Entry 1M90 (X-ray diffraction, 2.80 A resolution); this record covers chains A and E of the 31 polymer chains in the assembly.

== Chain A ==
Molecule: 23S RRNA
Source organism: Haloarcula marismortui
Sequence (2922 nucleotides; numbered 2 to 2923; the number before each row is that of its first residue):
     2 UUGGCUACUA UGCCAGCUGG UGGAUUGCUC GGCUCAGGCG CUGAUGAAGG ACGUGCCAAG
    62 CUGCGAUAAG CCAUGGGGAG CCGCACGGAG GCGAAGAACC AUGGAUUUCC GAAUGAGAAU
   122 CUCUCUAACA AUUGCUUCGC GCAAUGAGGA ACCCCGAGAA CUGAAACAUC UCAGUAUCGG
   182 GAGGAACAGA AAACGCAAUG UGAUGUCGUU AGUAACCGCG AGUGAACGCG AUACAGCCCA
   242 AACCGAAGCC CUCACGGGCA AUGUGGUGUC AGGGCUACCU CUCAUCAGCC GACCGUCUCG
   302 ACGAAGUCUC UUGGAACAGA GCGUGAUACA GGGUGACAAC CCCGUACUCG AGACCAGUAC
   362 GACGUGCGGU AGUGCCAGAG UAGCGGGGGU UGGAUAUCCC UCGCGAAUAA CGCAGGCAUC
   422 GACUGCGAAG GCUAAACACA ACCUGAGACC GAUAGUGAAC AAGUAGUGUG AACGAACGCU
   482 GCAAAGUACC CUCAGAAGGG AGGCGAAAUA GAGCAUGAAA UCAGUUGGCG AUCGAGCGAC
   542 AGGGCAUACA AGGUCCCUCG ACGAAUGACC GACGCGCGAG CGUCCAGUAA GACUCACGGG
   602 AAGCCGAUGU UCUGUCGUAC GUUUUGAAAA ACGAGCCAGG GAGUGUGUCU GCAUGGCAAG
   662 UCUAACCGGA GUAUCCGGGG AGGCACAGGG AAACCGACAU GGCCGCAGGG CUUUGCCCGA
   722 GGGCCGCCGU CUUCAAGGGC GGGGAGCCAU GUGGACACGA CCCGAAUCCG GACGAUCUAC
   782 GCAUGGACAA GAUGAAGCGU GCCGAAAGGC ACGUGGAAGU CUGUUAGAGU UGGUGUCCUA
   842 CAAUACCCUC UCGUGAUCUA UGUGUAGGGG UGAAAGGCCC AUCGAGUCCG GCAACAGCUG
   902 GUUCCAAUCG AAACAUGUCG AAGCAUGACC UCCGCCGAGG UAGUCUGUGA GGUAGAGCGA
   962 CCGAUUGGUG UGUCCGCCUC CGAGAGGAGU CGGCACACCU GUCAAACUCC AAACUUACAG
  1022 ACGCCGUUUG ACGCGGGGAU UCCGGUGCGC GGGGUAAGCC UGUGUACCAG GAGGGGAACA
  1082 ACCCAGAGAU AGGUUAAGGU CCCCAAGUGU GGAUUAAGUG UAAUCCUCUG AAGGUGGUCU
  1142 CGAGCCCUAG ACAGCCGGGA GGUGAGCUUA GAAGCAGCUA CCCUCUAAGA AAAGCGUAAC
  1202 AGCUUACCGG CCGAGGUUUG AGGCGCCCAA AAUGAUCGGG ACUCAAAUCC ACCACCGAGA
  1262 CCUGUCCGUA CCACUCAUAC UGGUAAUCGA GUAGAUUGGC GCUCUAAUUG GAUGGAAGUA
  1322 GGGGUGAAAA CUCCUAUGGA CCGAUUAGUG ACGAAAAUCC UGGCCAUAGU AGCAGCGAUA
  1382 GUCGGGUGAG AACCCCGACG GCCUAAUGGA UAAGGGUUCC UCAGCACUGC UGAUCAGCUG
  1442 AGGGUUAGCC GGUCCUAAGU CAUACCGCAA CUCGACUAUG ACGAAAUGGG AAACGGGUUA
  1502 AUAUUCCCGU GCCACUAUGC AGUGAAAGUU GACGCCCUGG GGUCGAUCAC GCUGGGCAUU
  1562 CGCCCAGUCG AACCGUCCAA CUCCGUGGAA GCCGUAAUGG CAGGAAGCGG ACGAACGGCG
  1622 GCAUAGGGAA ACGUGAUUCA ACCUGGGGCC CAUGAAAAGA CGAGCAUAGU GUCCGUACCG
  1682 AGAACCGACA CAGGUGUCCA UGGCGGCGAA AGCCAAGGCC UGUCGGGAGC AACCAACGUU
  1742 AGGGAAUUCG GCAAGUUAGU CCCGUACCUU CGGAAGAAGG GAUGCCUGCU CCGGAACGGA
  1802 GCAGGUCGCA GUGACUCGGA AGCUCGGACU GUCUAGUAAC AACAUAGGUG ACCGCAAAUC
  1862 CGCAAGGACU CGUACGGUCA CUGAAUCCUG CCCAGUGCAG GUAUCUGAAC ACCUCGUACA
  1922 AGAGGACGAA GGACCUGUCA ACGGCGGGGG UAACUAUGAC CCUCUUAAGG UAGCGUAGUA
  1982 CCUUGCCGCA UCAGUAGCGG CUUGCAUGAA UGGAUUAACC AGAGCUUCAC UGUCCCAACG
  2042 UUGGGCCCGG UGAACUGUAC AUUCCAGUGC GGAGUCUGGA GACACCCAGG GGGAAGCGAA
  2102 GACCCUAUGG AGCUUUACUG CAGGCUGUCG CUGAGACGUG GUCGCCGAUG UGCAGCAUAG
  2162 GUAGGAGACA CUACACAGGU ACCCGCGCUA GCGGGCCACC GAGUCAACAG UGAAAUACUA
  2222 CCCGUCGGUG ACUGCGACUC UCACUCCGGG AGGAGGACAC CGAUAGCCGG GCAGUUUGAC
  2282 UGGGGCGGUA CGCGCUCGAA AAGAUAUCGA GCGCGCCCUA UGGCUAUCUC AGCCGGGACA
  2342 GAGACCCGGC GAAGAGUGCA AGAGCAAAAG AUAGCUUGAC AGUGUUCUUC CCAACGAGGA
  2402 ACGCUGACGC GAAAGCGUGG UCUAGCGAAC CAAUUAGCCU GCUUGAUGCG GGCAAUUGAU
  2462 GACAGAAAAG CUACCCUAGG GAUAACAGAG UCGUCACUCG CAAGAGCACA UAUCGACCGA
  2522 GUGGCUUGCU ACCUCGAUGU CGGUUCCCUC CAUCCUGCCC GUGCAGAAGC GGGCAAGGGU
  2582 GAGGUUGUUC GCCUAUUAAA GGAGGUCGUG AGCUGGGUUU AGACCGUCGU GAGACAGGUC
  2642 GGCUGCUAUC UACUGGGUGU GUAAUGGUGU CUGACAAGAA CGACCGUAUA GUACGAGAGG
  2702 AACUACGGUU GGUGGCCACU GGUGUACCGG UUGUUCGAGA GAGCACGUGC CGGGUAGCCA
  2762 CGCCACACGG GGUAAGAGCU GAACGCAUCU AAGCUCGAAA CCCACUUGGA AAAGAGACAC
  2822 CGCCGAGGUC CCGCGUACAA GACGCGGUCG AUAGACUCGG GGUGUGCGCG UCGAGGUAAC
  2882 GAGACGUUAA GCCCACGAGC ACUAACAGAC CAAAGCCAUC AU
Unresolved in the structure: 2-9, 126-127, 715, 971-998, 1560, 1952-1963, 2137-2236, 2339-2343, 2665-2666, 2915-2923
Sequence notes: conflict C560 (U3155 in 3377779)
Bound ions: Mg2+ site 1 near G28 (its only coordinating residue here); Na+ site 1: C40, G41; Na+ site 2: G56, A59, G61; Na+ site 3: G66, U108; Mg2+ site 2 near U115 (its only coordinating residue here); Na+ site 4: C130, U146; Na+ site 5: C141, G142; Mg2+ site 3: C162, U2276; K+ site 1: C162, U163, U172; Mg2+ site 4: A165, A167, C168; Na+ site 6: A165, A166, A167; Mg2+ site 5: A166, G219; 64 more Na+ sites not listed; 99 more Mg2+ sites not listed; 1 more K+ sites not listed
Small-molecule neighbours:
  - 6-aminohexanoic acid / phenylalaninal: G2102, A2103, C2104, A2486, A2538, G2540, U2620, U2621
  - sparsomycin (SPS): A2486, C2487, U2541, C2608, U2619, U2620, A2637
What the authors report for this chain:
  - binding site for CCA: G2284, G2285
  - conformationally variable residues: A2637
  - contacts within the chain: G2482/A2486 (hydrogen bond), G2102/A2486 (hydrogen bond)
  - catalytic residues: A2486 (proposed by the authors, not directly observed)

== Chain E ==
Protein: Ribosomal protein L4
Source organism: Haloarcula marismortui
UniProt: P12735 (RL4_HALMA); residue numbers follow UniProt; this construct covers 1-246
Amino-acid sequence (246 residues; each row starts with the number of its first residue):
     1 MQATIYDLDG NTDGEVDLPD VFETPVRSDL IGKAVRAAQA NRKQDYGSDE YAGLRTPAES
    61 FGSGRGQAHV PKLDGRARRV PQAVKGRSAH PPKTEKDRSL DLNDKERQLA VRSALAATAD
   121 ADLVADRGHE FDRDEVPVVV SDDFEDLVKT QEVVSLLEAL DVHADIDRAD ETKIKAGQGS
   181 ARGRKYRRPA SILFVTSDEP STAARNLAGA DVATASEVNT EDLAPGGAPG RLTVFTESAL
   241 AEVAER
Bound ions: Na+ site 1: Asp-45, Thr-94, Lys-96; Na+ site 2: Arg-55 (shared with G464(A), G475(A) of chain A)

== Interface between chain A and chain E ==
Contacting residue pairs (220; chain A residue first):
  C29(A) with Gln-178(E), phosphate contact
  U30(A) with Ala-181(E), phosphate contact
  C34(A) with Gly-47(E), hydrogen bond to the sugar; Ser-48(E), sugar contact; Asp-49(E), phosphate contact
  U35(A) with Asp-45(E), hydrogen bond to the sugar; Tyr-46(E), sugar contact; Gly-47(E), sugar contact; Asp-49(E), phosphate contact; Thr-94(E), hydrogen bond to the phosphate
  C36(A) with Asp-45(E), sugar contact
  G326(A) with Gln-151(E), phosphate contact; Asn-206(E), base contact
  A327(A) with Lys-149(E), salt bridge to the phosphate; Thr-150(E), sugar contact; Gln-151(E), hydrogen bond to the base; Asn-206(E), hydrogen bond to the base; Leu-207(E), base contact
  U328(A) with Val-148(E), sugar contact; Lys-149(E), salt bridge to the phosphate; Thr-150(E), hydrogen bond to the phosphate; Thr-202(E), sugar contact; Arg-205(E), phosphate contact
  A329(A) with Arg-205(E), salt bridge to the phosphate; Asn-206(E), phosphate contact
  C330(A) with Asp-170(E), base contact; Arg-188(E), base contact; Asn-206(E), hydrogen bond to the base
  G332(A) with Tyr-186(E), phosphate contact
  G333(A) with Lys-185(E), phosphate contact; Tyr-186(E), phosphate contact
  C338(A) with Ile-174(E), sugar contact
  A339(A) with Tyr-186(E), hydrogen bond to the phosphate
  A347(A) with Arg-205(E), hydrogen bond to the sugar
  A447(A) with Gln-44(E), hydrogen bond to the sugar
  G448(A) with Gln-44(E), hydrogen bond to the sugar; Arg-184(E), hydrogen bond to the sugar
  A449(A) with Lys-43(E), base contact; Gln-44(E), hydrogen bond to the phosphate; Arg-184(E), phosphate contact
  C450(A) with Tyr-46(E), sugar contact; Arg-182(E), salt bridge to the phosphate; Arg-184(E), salt bridge to the phosphate
  C451(A) with Arg-182(E), salt bridge to the phosphate
  G452(A) with Gln-178(E), hydrogen bond to the sugar; Arg-182(E), hydrogen bond to the base
  U454(A) with Val-84(E), base contact
  A455(A) with Val-84(E), phosphate contact; Lys-85(E), hydrogen bond to the phosphate
  U457(A) with Ser-48(E), phosphate contact; Asp-49(E), hydrogen bond to the phosphate; Ala-52(E), phosphate contact; Arg-55(E), hydrogen bond to the phosphate
  G458(A) with Tyr-51(E), phosphate contact; Ala-52(E), phosphate contact; Gly-53(E), hydrogen bond to the phosphate; Arg-55(E), salt bridge to the phosphate; Lys-85(E), hydrogen bond to the phosphate
  A459(A) with Lys-85(E), salt bridge to the phosphate
  C474(A) with Pro-57(E), phosphate contact; Leu-73(E), phosphate contact; Asp-74(E), hydrogen bond to the sugar
  G475(A) with Thr-56(E), hydrogen bond to the phosphate; Pro-57(E), phosphate contact; Leu-73(E), phosphate contact; Asp-74(E), sugar contact
  A476(A) with Arg-76(E), sugar contact; Arg-78(E), salt bridge to the phosphate
  A477(A) with Lys-85(E), salt bridge to the phosphate
  G640(A) with Val-84(E), base contact
  G641(A) with Gln-82(E), hydrogen bond to the base
  G642(A) with Pro-81(E), sugar contact; Gln-82(E), sugar contact
  A643(A) with Ala-89(E), sugar contact; His-90(E), phosphate contact
  G644(A) with His-90(E), phosphate contact
  U645(A) with His-90(E), sugar contact; Lys-93(E), hydrogen bond to the base
  G646(A) with Lys-93(E), sugar contact; Glu-95(E), sugar contact; Lys-96(E), salt bridge to the phosphate
  U647(A) with Glu-95(E), sugar contact; Lys-96(E), phosphate contact; Asp-97(E), hydrogen bond to the phosphate
  G656(A) with Arg-27(E), phosphate contact; Leu-30(E), sugar contact; Asn-103(E), base contact; Glu-106(E), hydrogen bond to the base
  G657(A) with Arg-27(E), salt bridge to the phosphate; Leu-30(E), sugar contact; Asn-103(E), base contact; Lys-105(E), sugar contact; Glu-106(E), sugar contact
  C658(A) with Lys-105(E), hydrogen bond to the sugar
  U662(A) with Lys-105(E), salt bridge to the phosphate
  C663(A) with Asn-103(E), phosphate contact; Lys-105(E), salt bridge to the phosphate
  U664(A) with Leu-102(E), phosphate contact; Asn-103(E), phosphate contact; Asp-104(E), hydrogen bond to the phosphate
  G670(A) with Glu-217(E), hydrogen bond to the base
  A671(A) with Glu-217(E), hydrogen bond to the sugar
  G672(A) with Pro-200(E), base contact; Ala-213(E), base contact; Thr-214(E), hydrogen bond to the base; Glu-217(E), base contact; Val-218(E), hydrogen bond to the base; Asn-219(E), base contact; Asp-222(E), hydrogen bond to the base
  A674(A) with Gln-44(E), hydrogen bond to the base
  U675(A) with Ala-38(E), hydrogen bond to the sugar; Asn-41(E), sugar contact; Arg-42(E), hydrogen bond to the sugar
  C676(A) with Ala-38(E), phosphate contact; Asn-41(E), hydrogen bond to the phosphate; Glu-217(E), base contact; Asn-219(E), hydrogen bond to the sugar
  C677(A) with Arg-107(E), salt bridge to the phosphate; Ser-216(E), hydrogen bond to the sugar; Glu-217(E), sugar contact; Arg-246(E), sugar contact
  G678(A) with Arg-107(E), salt bridge to the phosphate; Gln-108(E), hydrogen bond to the phosphate; Arg-246(E), salt bridge to the phosphate
  C749(A) with Asn-103(E), hydrogen bond to the sugar
  A750(A) with Lys-33(E), hydrogen bond to the sugar; Asp-101(E), hydrogen bond to the sugar; Asn-103(E), sugar contact
  U751(A) with Leu-100(E), phosphate contact; Asp-101(E), hydrogen bond to the phosphate
  G752(A) with Leu-100(E), phosphate contact
  C762(A) with His-90(E), hydrogen bond to the sugar
  C763(A) with Arg-87(E), phosphate contact; His-90(E), phosphate contact
  C764(A) with His-69(E), sugar contact; Val-80(E), phosphate contact; Pro-81(E), sugar contact; Gln-82(E), hydrogen bond to the sugar; Arg-87(E), salt bridge to the phosphate
  G765(A) with His-69(E), hydrogen bond to the sugar; Pro-71(E), phosphate contact; Val-80(E), phosphate contact
  A766(A) with Ser-60(E), hydrogen bond to the phosphate; Gly-62(E), phosphate contact; His-69(E), salt bridge to the phosphate
  C890(A) with Pro-57(E), phosphate contact
  G891(A) with Pro-57(E), phosphate contact
  A894(A) with Leu-54(E), base contact; Arg-87(E), hydrogen bond to the base
  C1305(A) with Gly-177(E), phosphate contact; Gln-178(E), hydrogen bond to the phosphate; Gly-179(E), phosphate contact; Arg-184(E), hydrogen bond to the phosphate
  U1306(A) with Lys-43(E), sugar contact; Lys-175(E), salt bridge to the phosphate; Gly-179(E), phosphate contact; Arg-184(E), salt bridge to the phosphate
  A1307(A) with Gln-39(E), hydrogen bond to the sugar; Lys-175(E), salt bridge to the phosphate; Gly-226(E), sugar contact
  A1308(A) with Arg-127(E), hydrogen bond to the phosphate; Arg-187(E), salt bridge to the phosphate; Pro-225(E), sugar contact; Gly-226(E), sugar contact; Ala-228(E), sugar contact
  U1309(A) with Arg-127(E), salt bridge to the phosphate; Arg-168(E), salt bridge to the phosphate; Lys-173(E), base contact; Arg-187(E), salt bridge to the phosphate; Pro-189(E), phosphate contact; Ala-190(E), hydrogen bond to the phosphate
  U1310(A) with Gly-128(E), phosphate contact; Arg-168(E), salt bridge to the phosphate; Lys-173(E), hydrogen bond to the base; Arg-187(E), base contact
  G1311(A) with Lys-173(E), base contact
  C1342(A) with Ile-174(E), hydrogen bond to the base
  C1343(A) with Ile-174(E), hydrogen bond to the base; Lys-175(E), phosphate contact; Ala-176(E), phosphate contact; Gly-177(E), hydrogen bond to the phosphate
  G1344(A) with Lys-173(E), hydrogen bond to the base; Ala-176(E), phosphate contact
  A1345(A) with Lys-173(E), base contact
  A1348(A) with Arg-36(E), hydrogen bond to the sugar
  G1349(A) with Arg-36(E), salt bridge to the phosphate
  G1351(A) with Lys-96(E), salt bridge to the phosphate
  A1352(A) with Tyr-46(E), hydrogen bond to the phosphate; Ser-48(E), base contact; Ser-88(E), hydrogen bond to the base; His-90(E), sugar contact; Pro-91(E), sugar contact; Pro-92(E), base contact
  A1358(A) with Gln-82(E), base contact
  U1359(A) with Ser-63(E), base contact; Gly-66(E), base contact; Gln-67(E), hydrogen bond to the base; Ala-68(E), base contact; His-69(E), hydrogen bond to the base
  C1360(A) with Ala-68(E), phosphate contact; Val-70(E), sugar contact; Gln-82(E), hydrogen bond to the sugar
  C1361(A) with Ala-68(E), phosphate contact; Val-70(E), sugar contact; Ala-77(E), phosphate contact; Gln-82(E), sugar contact; Ala-83(E), sugar contact; Val-84(E), hydrogen bond to the sugar
  U1362(A) with Arg-76(E), hydrogen bond to the phosphate; Ala-77(E), hydrogen bond to the phosphate; Val-84(E), sugar contact
  G1363(A) with Arg-76(E), salt bridge to the phosphate
  A2100(A) with Gly-64(E), sugar contact; Arg-65(E), phosphate contact; Gly-66(E), phosphate contact
  A2101(A) with Ser-63(E), sugar contact; Gly-64(E), hydrogen bond to the phosphate; Arg-65(E), hydrogen bond to the phosphate; Gly-66(E), hydrogen bond to the phosphate
  A2479(A) with Ser-63(E), phosphate contact
Interface residues without a listed pair, chain A (95 interface residues in all): C348, G456, G467, G680, G760, A761, A767
Interface residues without a listed pair, chain E (119 interface residues in all): Asp-29, Ala-37, Ala-40, Phe-61, Lys-72, Gly-75, Leu-109, Val-111, Val-154, Thr-172, Gly-183, Ala-203, Ala-208, Val-212, Glu-221

== Overview ==
Chain A and chain E form an interface of 95 and 119 residues respectively, with 71 hydrogen bonds and 30 salt
bridges. Among the polar pairs are A327(A)/Gln-151(E), A327(A)/Asn-206(E) and C330(A)/Asn-206(E). Ligands of
chain A: sparsomycin and 6-aminohexanoic acid / phenylalaninal. The paper reports the catalytic residue
A2486(A); a binding site for CCA at G2284(A) and G2285(A).
Chain A is 23S RRNA and chain E is Ribosomal protein L4, both from Haloarcula marismortui; the structure,
Co-crystal structure of CCA-Phe-caproic acid-biotin and sparsomycin bound to the 50S ribosomal subunit, was
determined by X-ray diffraction, deposited together with 1Q7Y, 1Q81, 1Q82 and 1Q86.
